6SAT - chains B and P of the 4 polymer chains in the assembly; structure by X-ray diffraction, 1.60 A resolution.

Chain B:
Protein: Cell division protein SepF
Source organism: Corynebacterium glutamicum (strain ATCC 13032 / DSM 20300 / JCM 1318 / LMG 3730 / NCIMB 10025)
UniProtKB: Q8NNN6 (Q8NNN6_CORGL); residues 64-152 here = UniProt positions 64-152
Chain sequence (90 residues; each row starts with the number of its first residue):
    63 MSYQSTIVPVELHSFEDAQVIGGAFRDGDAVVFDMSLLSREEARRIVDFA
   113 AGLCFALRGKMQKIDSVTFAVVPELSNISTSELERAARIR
Not modelled in the structure: 63-64, 152
Construct notes: initiating methionine (63)
Reported in the primary citation:
  - mutagenesis - K125E/F131A: abolished growth
  - mutagenesis - K125E/F131A: abolished localization
  - mutagenesis - K125E/F131A (7.2-fold): decreased binding to FtsZ

Chain P:
Protein: Cell division protein FtsZ
UniProtKB: P94337 (FTSZ_CORGL); numbering as in UniProt (aligned over 433-442)
Chain sequence (10 residues; row label = number of the first residue in the row):
   433 DDLDVPSFLQ
Not modelled in the structure: 433

Chain B / chain P interface:
Pairs across the interface - 16 pairs, chain B then chain P:
  Met97(B) - Leu435(P)  hydrophobic
  Arg106(B) - Leu435(P)
  Arg106(B) - Asp436(P)
  Val109(B) - Leu435(P)  hydrophobic
  Val109(B) - Asp436(P)
  Ala113(B) - Pro438(P)  hydrophobic
  Ala113(B) - Leu441(P)
  Phe117(B) - Phe440(P)  hydrophobic
  Met123(B) - Val437(P)
  Met123(B) - Leu441(P)
  Gln124(B) - Val437(P)
  Lys125(B) - Leu435(P)  hydrogen bond (side chain-backbone)
  Lys125(B) - Val437(P)
  Phe131(B) - Leu435(P)
  Phe131(B) - Asp436(P)
  Phe131(B) - Val437(P)  hydrophobic
Interface residues without a listed pair, chain B (13 interface residues in all): Ala105, Cys116, Gly121, Ser128
Interface residues without a listed pair, chain P (7 interface residues in all): Asp434
From the paper, about this interface:
  - interface residues, chain B: Lys125(B), Phe131(B)
  - hot spots on chain B (mutagenesis) - F131A (Kd = 340 + /- 47 uM): decreased binding to Cell division protein FtsZ (chain P)
  - hot spots on chain B (mutagenesis) - K125E/F131A: abolished binding to Cell division protein FtsZ (chain P)

Overview:
13 residues of chain B and 7 residues of chain P are in contact; the contacts include 1 hydrogen bond. The
hydrogen-bonded pair is Lys125(B)-Leu435(P). From the paper: K125E/F131A of chain B abolish growth; interface
residues Lys125(B) and Phe131(B).
Chain B is Cell division protein SepF (Corynebacterium glutamicum (strain ATCC 13032 / DSM 20300 / JCM 1318 /
LMG 3730 / NCIMB 10025)) and chain P is Cell division protein FtsZ; the structure, Cell Division Protein SepF
in complex with C-terminal domain of FtsZ, was determined by X-ray diffraction, deposited together with 6SCP
and 6SCS.
